1B66 - chain A; structure by X-ray diffraction, 1.90 A resolution.

== Chain A ==
Molecule: 6-pyruvoyl tetrahydropterin synthase
From: Rattus rattus
Notes: EC 4.6.1.10
UniProtKB: P27213 (PTPS_RAT); residues 5-144 here = UniProt positions 5-144
Sequence (140 residues; each row starts with the number of its first residue):
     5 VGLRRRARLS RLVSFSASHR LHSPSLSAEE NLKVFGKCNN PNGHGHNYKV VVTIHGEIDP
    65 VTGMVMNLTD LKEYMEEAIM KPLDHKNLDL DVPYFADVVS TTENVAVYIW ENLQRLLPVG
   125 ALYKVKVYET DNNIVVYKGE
Unresolved in the structure: 5-6
Curated features (UniProtKB/Swiss-Prot):
  - active site: Cys42 (Proton acceptor), His89 (Charge relay system), Glu133 (Charge relay system)
  - binding site (Zn(2+)): His23, His48, His50
  - modified residue: Ser18 (Phosphoserine), Ser27 (Phosphoserine), Tyr127 (Phosphotyrosine)

== Summary ==
From UniProt: 3 active-site residues and 3 Zn2+-binding residues.
Chain A is 6-pyruvoyl tetrahydropterin synthase (Rattus rattus); the structure, 6-pyruvoyl tetrahydropterin
synthase, was determined by X-ray diffraction.
